PDB entry 4GZZ | X-ray diffraction, 4.29 A resolution (low resolution: residue-level contacts below are approximate; hydrogen-bond / salt-bridge calls are withheld) | chains D and T of the 8 polymer chains in the assembly

[Chain D]
Protein: DNA-directed RNA polymerase subunit beta'
Source organism: Thermus thermophilus
Notes: EC 2.7.7.6
UniProt: Q8RQE8 (RPOC_THET8); numbering as in UniProt (aligned over 1-1524)
Amino-acid sequence (1534 residues; each row starts with the number of its first residue):
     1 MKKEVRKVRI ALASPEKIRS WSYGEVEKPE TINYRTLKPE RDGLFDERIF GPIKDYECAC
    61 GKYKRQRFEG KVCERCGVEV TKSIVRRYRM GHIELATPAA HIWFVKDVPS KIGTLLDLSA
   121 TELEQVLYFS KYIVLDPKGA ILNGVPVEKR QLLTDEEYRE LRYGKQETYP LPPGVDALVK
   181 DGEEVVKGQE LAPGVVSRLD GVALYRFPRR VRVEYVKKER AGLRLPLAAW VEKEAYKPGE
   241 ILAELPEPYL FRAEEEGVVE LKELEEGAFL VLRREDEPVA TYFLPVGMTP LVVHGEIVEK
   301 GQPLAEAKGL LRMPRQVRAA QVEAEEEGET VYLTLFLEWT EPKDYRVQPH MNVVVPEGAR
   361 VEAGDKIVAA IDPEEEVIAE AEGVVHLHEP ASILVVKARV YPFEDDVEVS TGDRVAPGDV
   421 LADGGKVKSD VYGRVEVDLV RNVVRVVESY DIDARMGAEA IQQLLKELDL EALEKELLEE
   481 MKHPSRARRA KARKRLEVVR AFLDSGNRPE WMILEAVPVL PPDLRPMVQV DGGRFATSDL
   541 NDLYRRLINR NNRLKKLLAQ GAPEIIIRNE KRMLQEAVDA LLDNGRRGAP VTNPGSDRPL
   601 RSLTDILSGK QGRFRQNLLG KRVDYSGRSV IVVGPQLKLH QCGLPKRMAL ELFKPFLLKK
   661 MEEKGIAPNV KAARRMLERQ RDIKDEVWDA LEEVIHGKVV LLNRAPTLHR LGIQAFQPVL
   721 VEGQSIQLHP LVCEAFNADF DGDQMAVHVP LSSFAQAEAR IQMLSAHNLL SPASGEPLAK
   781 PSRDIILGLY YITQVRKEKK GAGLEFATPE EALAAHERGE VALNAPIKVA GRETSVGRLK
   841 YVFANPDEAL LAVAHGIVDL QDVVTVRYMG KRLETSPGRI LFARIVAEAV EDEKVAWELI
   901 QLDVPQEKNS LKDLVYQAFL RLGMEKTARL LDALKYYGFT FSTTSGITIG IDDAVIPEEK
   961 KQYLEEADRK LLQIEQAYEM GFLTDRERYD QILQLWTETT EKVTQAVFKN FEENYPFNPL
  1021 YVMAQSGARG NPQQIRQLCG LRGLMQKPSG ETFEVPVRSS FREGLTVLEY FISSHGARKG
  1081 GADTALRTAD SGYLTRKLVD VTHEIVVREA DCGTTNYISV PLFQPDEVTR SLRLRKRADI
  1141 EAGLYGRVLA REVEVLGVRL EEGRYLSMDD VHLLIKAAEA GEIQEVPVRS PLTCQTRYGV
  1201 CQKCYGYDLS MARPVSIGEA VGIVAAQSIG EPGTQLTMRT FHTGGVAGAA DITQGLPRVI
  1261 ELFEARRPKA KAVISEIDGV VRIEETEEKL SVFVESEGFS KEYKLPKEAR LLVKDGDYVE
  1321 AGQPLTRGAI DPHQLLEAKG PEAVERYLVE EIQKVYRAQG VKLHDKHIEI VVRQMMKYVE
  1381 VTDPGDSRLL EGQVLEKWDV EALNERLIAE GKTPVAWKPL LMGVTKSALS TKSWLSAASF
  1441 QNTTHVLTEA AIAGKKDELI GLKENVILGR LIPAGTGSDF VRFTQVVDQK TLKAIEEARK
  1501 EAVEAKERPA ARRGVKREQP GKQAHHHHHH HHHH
Disordered / not traced: 1, 217-339, 1237-1253, 1500-1534
Construct notes: expression tag (1525-1534)

[Chain T]
Molecule: template DNA
Sequence (22 nucleotides; numbered 1 to 22; the number before each row is that of its first residue):
     1 GGGAATCTCT TCCAGCACAC AT

[Interface between chain D and chain T]
Pairs across the interface (12; chain D residue first):
  Lys-610(D) / DC13(T)
  Arg-628(D) / DC16(T)
  Pro-706(D) / DA14(T)
  Thr-1088(D) / DA14(T)
  Ala-1089(D) / DC13(T)
  Ala-1089(D) / DA14(T)
  Asp-1090(D) / DC13(T)
  Ser-1091(D) / DA14(T)
  Gly-1092(D) / DA14(T)
  Tyr-1093(D) / DC13(T)
  Gln-1441(D) / DT11(T)
  Asn-1442(D) / DT10(T)
Also at the interface, not in a pair above, chain D (13 interface residues in all): Gln-744, Phe-1440
Also at the interface, not in a pair above, chain T (6 interface residues in all): DA17

[Overview]
13 residues of chain D face 6 of chain T across their interface.
Here chain D is DNA-directed RNA polymerase subunit beta' (Thermus thermophilus) and chain T is template DNA.
Entry 4GZZ (Crystal structures of bacterial RNA Polymerase paused elongation complexes) was determined by
X-ray diffraction, deposited together with 4GZY.
